Entry 8W7S (electron microscopy, 7.39 A resolution (low resolution: residue-level contacts below are approximate; hydrogen-bond / salt-bridge calls are withheld)); this record covers chains 3 and 5 of the 16 polymer chains in the assembly.

# Chain 3
Protein: DNA replication licensing factor MCM3
Organism: Saccharomyces cerevisiae S288C
Notes: EC 3.6.4.12
Reference sequence: P24279 (MCM3_YEAST); residues 1-971 here = UniProt positions 1-971
Sequence (971 residues; each row starts with the number of its first residue):
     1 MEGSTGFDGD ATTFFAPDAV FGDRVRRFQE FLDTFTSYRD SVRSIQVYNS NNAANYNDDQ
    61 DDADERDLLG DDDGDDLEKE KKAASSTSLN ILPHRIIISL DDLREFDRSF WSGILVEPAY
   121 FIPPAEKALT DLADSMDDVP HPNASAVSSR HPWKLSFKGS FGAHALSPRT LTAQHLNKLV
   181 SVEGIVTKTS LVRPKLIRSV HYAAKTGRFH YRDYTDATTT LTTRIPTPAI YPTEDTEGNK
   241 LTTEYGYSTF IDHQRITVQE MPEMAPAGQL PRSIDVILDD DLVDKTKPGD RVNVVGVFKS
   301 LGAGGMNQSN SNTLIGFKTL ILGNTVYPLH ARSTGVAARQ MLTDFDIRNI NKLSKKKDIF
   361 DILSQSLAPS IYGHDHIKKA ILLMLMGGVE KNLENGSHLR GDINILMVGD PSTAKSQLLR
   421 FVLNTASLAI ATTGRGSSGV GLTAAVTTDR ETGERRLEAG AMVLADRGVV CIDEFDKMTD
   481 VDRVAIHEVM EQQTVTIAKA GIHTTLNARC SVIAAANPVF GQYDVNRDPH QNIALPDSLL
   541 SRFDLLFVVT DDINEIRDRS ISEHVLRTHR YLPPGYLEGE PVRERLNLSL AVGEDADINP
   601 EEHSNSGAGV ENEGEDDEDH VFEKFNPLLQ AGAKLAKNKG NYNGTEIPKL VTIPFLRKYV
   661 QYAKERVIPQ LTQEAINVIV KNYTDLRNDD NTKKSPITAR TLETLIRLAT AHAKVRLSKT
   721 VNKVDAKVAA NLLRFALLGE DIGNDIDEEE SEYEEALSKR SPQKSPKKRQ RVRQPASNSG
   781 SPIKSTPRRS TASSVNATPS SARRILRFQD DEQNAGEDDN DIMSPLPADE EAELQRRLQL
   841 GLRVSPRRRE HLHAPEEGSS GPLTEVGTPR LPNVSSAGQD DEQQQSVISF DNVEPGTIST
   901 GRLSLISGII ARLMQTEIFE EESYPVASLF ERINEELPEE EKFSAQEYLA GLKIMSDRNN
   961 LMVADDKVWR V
Unresolved in the structure: 1-17, 57-89, 332-337, 450-453, 498-502, 584-647, 742-971
UniProt features mapped onto this chain:
  - motif: Ser541 to Asp544 (Arginine finger)
  - binding site (ATP): Gly409 to Ser416
  - modified residue: Ser761 (Phosphoserine), Ser777 (Phosphoserine), Ser781 (Phosphoserine), Thr868 (Phosphothreonine)
  - mutagenesis: Lys415 (K415A: No effect on MCM2-7 complex helicase activity. Loss of MCM2-7 complex helicase activity; when associated with MCM5 A-422. Reduces MCM2-7 complex helicase activity ...)

# Chain 5
Protein: Minichromosome maintenance protein 5
Organism: Saccharomyces cerevisiae S288C
Notes: EC 3.6.4.12
Reference sequence: P29496 (MCM5_YEAST); numbering as in UniProt (aligned over 1-775)
Sequence (775 residues; numbered 1 to 775; the number before each row is that of its first residue):
     1 MSFDRPEIYS APVLQGESPN DDDNTEIIKS FKNFILEFRL DSQFIYRDQL RNNILVKNYS
    61 LTVNMEHLIG YNEDIYKKLS DEPSDIIPLF ETAITQVAKR ISILSRAQSA NNNDKDPENT
   121 SMDTDSLLLN SLPTFQLILN SNANQIPLRD LDSEHVSKIV RLSGIIISTS VLSSRATYLS
   181 IMCRNCRHTT SITINNFNSI TGNTVSLPRS CLSTIESESS MANESNIGDE STKKNCGPDP
   241 YIIIHESSKF IDQQFLKLQE IPELVPVGEM PRNLTMTCDR YLTNKVIPGT RVTIVGIYSI
   301 YNSKNGAGSG RSGGGNGGSG VAIRTPYIKI LGIQSDVETS SIWNSVTMFT EEEEEEFLQL
   361 SRNPKLYEIL TNSIAPSIFG NEDIKKAIVC LLMGGSKKIL PDGMRLRGDI NVLLLGDPGT
   421 AKSQLLKFVE KVSPIAVYTS GKGSSAAGLT ASVQRDPMTR EFYLEGGAMV LADGGVVCID
   481 EFDKMRDEDR VAIHEAMEQQ TISIAKAGIT TVLNSRTSVL AAANPIYGRY DDLKSPGDNI
   541 DFQTTILSRF DMIFIVKDDH NEERDISIAN HVINIHTGNA NAMQNQQEEN GSEISIEKMK
   601 RYITYCRLKC APRLSPQAAE KLSSNFVTIR KQLLINELES TERSSIPITI RQLEAIIRIT
   661 ESLAKLELSP IAQERHVDEA IRLFQASTMD AASQDPIGGL NQASGTSLSE IRRFEQELKR
   721 RLPIGWSTSY QTLRREFVDT HRFSQLALDK ALYALEKHET IQLRHQGQNI YRSGV
Unresolved in the structure: 1-19, 108-130, 199-204, 214-234, 306-319, 339-347, 416-420, 444-445, 452-464, 503-509, 525-543, 557-560, 578-591, 637-646, 688-775
UniProt features mapped onto this chain:
  - motif: Ser548 to Asp551 (Arginine finger)
  - binding site (ATP): Gly416 to Ser423
  - mutagenesis: Lys422 (K422A: Loss of MCM2-7 complex helicase activity)

# How chain 3 and chain 5 interact
Residue-residue contacts (8; chain 3 residue first):
  Met306(3) with Val205(5); Ser206(5)
  Asn312(3) with Asn302(5)
  Gly316(3) with Ser173(5); Ser174(5)
  Phe317(3) with Ser174(5)
  Phe421(3) with Asp402(5)
  Gly579(3) with Pro670(5)
Other interface residues (no listed pair), chain 3 (8 interface residues in all): Ser300, Ser311
Other interface residues (no listed pair), chain 5 (10 interface residues in all): Arg175, Leu207, His245

# In short
8 residues of chain 3 face 10 of chain 5 across their interface. UniProt lists 8 ATP-binding residues and one
mutagenesis site on chain 3; 8 ATP-binding residues and one mutagenesis site on chain 5.
Here chain 3 is DNA replication licensing factor MCM3 and chain 5 is Minichromosome maintenance protein 5,
both from Saccharomyces cerevisiae S288C. Entry 8W7S (Yeast replisome in state IV) was determined by electron
microscopy, deposited together with 8KG6, 8KG8, 8KG9 and 8W7M.
